Entry 5O66 (electron microscopy, 5.90 A resolution (low resolution: residue-level contacts below are approximate; hydrogen-bond / salt-bridge calls are withheld)); this record covers chains D and J of the 15 polymer chains in the assembly.

== Chain D ==
Molecule: Multidrug efflux pump subunit AcrA
From: Escherichia coli O157:H7
UniProt: P0AE07 (ACRA_ECO57); residues 25-397 here = UniProt positions 25-397
Amino-acid sequence (373 residues; numbered 25 to 397; the number before each row is that of its first residue):
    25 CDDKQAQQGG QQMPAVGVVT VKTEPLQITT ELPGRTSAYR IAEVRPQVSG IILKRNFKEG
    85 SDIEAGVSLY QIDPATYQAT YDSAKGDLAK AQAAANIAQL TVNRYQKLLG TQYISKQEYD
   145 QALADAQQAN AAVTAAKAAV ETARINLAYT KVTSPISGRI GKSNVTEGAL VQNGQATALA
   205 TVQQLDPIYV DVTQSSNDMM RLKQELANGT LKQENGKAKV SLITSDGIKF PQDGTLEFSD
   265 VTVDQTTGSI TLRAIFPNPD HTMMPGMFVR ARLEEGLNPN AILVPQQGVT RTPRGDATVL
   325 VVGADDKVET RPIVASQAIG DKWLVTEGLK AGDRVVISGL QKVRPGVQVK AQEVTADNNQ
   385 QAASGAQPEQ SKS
Unresolved in the structure: 25-37, 378-397
Construct notes: conflict M223 (Phe in P0AE07), M224 (Leu in P0AE07), M287 (Leu in P0AE07), M288 (Leu in P0AE07)

== Chain J ==
Molecule: Multidrug efflux pump subunit AcrB
From: Escherichia coli K12
UniProt: P31224 (ACRB_ECOLI); numbering as in UniProt (aligned over 1-1049)
Amino-acid sequence (1049 residues; each row starts with the number of its first residue):
     1 MPNFFIDRPI FAWVIAIIIM LAGGLAILKL PVAQYPTIAP PAVTISASYP GADAKTVQDT
    61 VTQVIEQNMN GIDNLMYMSS NSDSTGTVQI TLTFESGTDA DIAQVQVQNK LQLAMPLLPQ
   121 EVQQQGVSVE KSSSSFLMVV GVINTDGTMT QEDISDYVAA NMKDAISRTS GVGDVQLFGS
   181 QYAMRIWMNP NELNKFQLTP VDVITAIKAQ NAQVAAGQLG GTPPVKGQQL NASIIAQTRL
   241 TSTEEFGKIL LKVNQDGSRV LLRDVAKIEL GGENYDIIAE FNGQPASGLG IKLATGANAL
   301 DTAAAIRAEL AKMEPFFPSG LKIVYPYDTT PFVKISIHEV VKTLVEAIIL VFLVMYLFLQ
   361 NFRATLIPTI AVPVVLLGTF AVLAAFGFSI NTLTMFGMVL AIGLLVDDAI VVVENVERVM
   421 AEEGLPPKEA TRKSMGQIQG ALVGIAMVLS AVFVPMAFFG GSTGAIYRQF SITIVSAMAL
   481 SVLVALILTP ALCATMLKPI AKGDHGEGKK GFFGWFNRMF EKSTHHYTDS VGGILRSTGR
   541 YLVLYLIIVV GMAYLFVRLP SSFLPDEDQG VFMTMVQLPA GATQERTQKV LNEVTHYYLT
   601 KEKNNVESVF AVNGFGFAGR GQNTGIAFVS LKDWADRPGE ENKVEAITMR ATRAFSQIKD
   661 AMVFAFNLPA IVELGTATGF DFELIDQAGL GHEKLTQARN QLLAEAAKHP DMLTSVRPNG
   721 LEDTPQFKID IDQEKAQALG VSINDINTTL GAAWGGSYVN DFIDRGRVKK VYVMSEAKYR
   781 MLPDDIGDWY VRAADGQMVP FSAFSSSRWE YGSPRLERYN GLPSMEILGQ AAPGKSTGEA
   841 MELMEQLASK LPTGVGYDWT GMSYQERLSG NQAPSLYAIS LIVVFLCLAA LYESWSIPFS
   901 VMLVVPLGVI GALLAATFRG LTNDVYFQVG LLTTIGLSAK NAILIVEFAK DLMDKEGKGL
   961 IEATLDAVRM RLRPILMTSL AFILGVMPLV ISTGAGSGAQ NAVGTGVMGG MVTATVLAIF
  1021 FVPVFFVVVR RRFSRKNEDI EHSHTVDHH
Unresolved in the structure: 1045-1049

== Chain D / chain J interface ==
Pairs across the interface (10):
  P57(D) with E734(J)
  R59(D) with K735(J); A738(J)
  F292(D) with D732(J); E734(J); K735(J); A738(J)
  R294(D) with D732(J); E734(J)
  Q365(D) with T853(J)
Other interface residues (no listed pair), chain D (7 interface residues in all): G58, M291

== Overview ==
The interface between chain D and chain J involves 7 residues on one side and 5 on the other.
Here chain D is Multidrug efflux pump subunit AcrA (Escherichia coli O157:H7) and chain J is Multidrug efflux
pump subunit AcrB (Escherichia coli K12). Entry 5O66 (Asymmetric AcrABZ-TolC) was determined by electron
microscopy, deposited together with 5NG5, 5V5S and 5NC5.
